6FCZ - chains H and K of the 5 polymer chains in the assembly; structure by electron microscopy, 10.00 A resolution (very low resolution: no residue pairs are listed; an interface is given only as per-side residue counts).

# Chain H (and K)
Protein: Immunoglobulin gamma-1 heavy chain
Source organism: Homo sapiens
Notes: chain K of this document is another copy of the same molecule, construct and numbering; everything in this record applies to it too
UniProtKB: P0DOX5 (IGG1_HUMAN); residues 232-447 here correspond to UniProt positions 234-449 (UniProt number = residue number + 2)
Chain sequence (216 residues; row label = number of the first residue in the row):
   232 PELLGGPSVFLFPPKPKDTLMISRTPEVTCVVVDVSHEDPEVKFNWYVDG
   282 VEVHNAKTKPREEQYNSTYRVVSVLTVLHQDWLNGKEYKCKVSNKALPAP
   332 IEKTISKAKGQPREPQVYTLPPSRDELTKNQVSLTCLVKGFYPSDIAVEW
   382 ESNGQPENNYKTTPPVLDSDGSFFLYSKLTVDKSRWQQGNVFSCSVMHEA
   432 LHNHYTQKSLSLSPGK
Disulfides: Cys261-Cys321, Cys367-Cys425
UniProt features mapped onto this chain:
  - glycosylation: Asn297 (N-linked (GlcNAc...) (complex) asparagine)
From the paper describing this entry:
  - post-translational modification sites: Asn297
  - conformationally variable residues (domain motion): Pro329

# How chain H and chain K interact
At this resolution (10 A) residue pairs are not listed: 28 residues of chain H and 29 of chain K lie at the interface.

# Overview
Chain H and chain K form an interface of 28 and 29 residues respectively. From the paper: a modification site
at Asn297(H); conformational variability at Pro329(H).
Both chains are Immunoglobulin gamma-1 heavy chain (Homo sapiens). Entry 6FCZ (Model of gC1q-Fc complex based
on 7A EM map) was determined by electron microscopy.
